PDB entry 8I9X | electron microscopy, 2.80 A resolution | chains C1 and LP of the 60 polymer chains in the assembly

== Chain C1 ==
Molecule: 3341-nt RNA strand
Organism: Chaetomium thermophilum
Sequence (3341 nucleotides; row label = number of the first residue in the row):
     1 GGUUGACCUC GGAUCAGGUA GGAGGACCCG CUGAACUUAA GCAUAUCAAU AAGCGGAGGA
    61 AAAGAAACCA ACAGGGAUUG CCCUAGUAAC GGCGAGUGAA GCGGCAACAG CUCAAAUUUG
   121 AAAGCUGGCU UCGGCCCGCG UUGUAAUUUG GAGAGGAUGC UUUGGGCGAG GCUCCUUCUG
   181 AGUUCCCUGG AACGGGACGC CACAGAGGGU GAGAGCCCCG UAUAGUUGGA AGCCAAGCCU
   241 GUGUAAAGCU CCUUCGACGA GUCGAGUAGU UUGGGAAUGC UGCUCAAAAU GGGAGGUAAA
   301 UUUCUUCUAA AGCUAAAUAC CGGCCAGAGA CCGAUAGCGC ACAAGUAGAG UGAUCGAAAG
   361 AUGAAAAGCA CUUUGAAAAG AGGGUUAAAU AGCACGUGAA AUUGUUGAAA GGGAAGCGCU
   421 UGUGACCAGA CUUGCGCCCG GCGGAUCAUC CGGUGUUCUC ACCGGUGCAC UCCGCCGGGC
   481 UCAGGCCAGC AUCGGUUCUG GCGGGGGGAU AAAGGCCCAG GGAAUGUGGC UCCUCCGGGA
   541 GUGUUAUAGC CCUGGGUGUA AUACCCUCGC CGGGACCGAG GACCGCGCUC UGCAAGGAUG
   601 CUGGCGUAAU GGUCACCAGC GACCCGUCUU GAAACACGGA CCAAGGAGUC AAGGUUUUGC
   661 GCGAGUGUUU GGGUGUAAAA CCCGCACGCG UAAUGAAAGU GAACGUAGGU GAGAGCUUCG
   721 GCGCAUCAUC GACCGAUCCU GAUGUAUUCG GAUGGAUUUG AGUAGGAGCG UUAAGCCUUG
   781 GACCCGAAAG AUGGUGAACU AUGCUUGGAU AGGGUGAAGC CAGAGGAAAC UCUGGUGGAG
   841 GCUCGCAGCG GUUCUGACGU GCAAAUCGAU CGUCAAAUCU GAGCAUGGGG GCGAAAGACU
   901 AAUCGAACCA UCUAGUAGCU GGUUACCGCC GAAGUUUCCC UCAGGAUAGC AGUGUCGACC
   961 UUCAGUUUUA UGAGGUAAAG CGAAUGAUUA GGGACUCGGG GGCGAUUUUU AGCCUUCAUC
  1021 CAUUCUCAAA CUUUAAAUAU GUAAGAAGCC CUUGUUACUU AACUGAACGU GGGCAUUCGA
  1081 AUGUAUCGAC ACUAGUGGGC CAUUUUUGGU AAGCAGAACU GGCGAUGCGG GAUGAACCGA
  1141 ACGCGGGGUU AAGGUGCCGG AGUGGACGCU CAUCAGACAC CACAAAAGGC GUUAGUACAU
  1201 CUUGACAGCA GGACGGUGGC CAUGGAAGUC GGAAUCCGCU AAGGACUGUG UAACAACUCA
  1261 CCUGCCGAAU GUACUAGCCC UGAAAAUGGA UGGCGCUCAA GCGUCCCACC CAUACCCCGC
  1321 CCUCAGGGUA GAAACGAUGC CCUGAGGAGU AGGCGGCCGU GGAGGUCAGU GACGAAGCCU
  1381 AGGGCGUGAG CCCGGGUCGA ACGGCCUCUA GUGCAGAUCU UGGUGGUAGU AGCAAAUACU
  1441 UCAAUGAGAA CUUGAAGGAC CGAAGUGGGG AAAGGUUCCA UGUGAACAGC GGUUGGACAU
  1501 GGGUUAGUCG AUCCUAAGCC AUAGGGAAGU UCCGUUUCAA AGGGGCACUC GUGCCCCGUG
  1561 UGGCGAAAGG GAAGCCGGUU AAUAUUCCGG CACCUGGAUG UGGGUUUUGC GCGGCAACGC
  1621 AACUGAACGC GGAGACGACG GCGGGGGCCC CGGGCAGAGU UCUCUUUUCU UCUUAACGGU
  1681 CUAUCACCCU GGAAACAGUU UGUCUGGAGA UAGGGUUUAA UGGCCGGAAG AGCCCGACAC
  1741 UUCUGUCGGG UCCGGUGCGC UCUCGACGUC CCUUGAAAAU CCGCGGGAGG GAAUAAUUCU
  1801 CACGCCAGGU CGUACUCAUA ACCGCAGCAG GUCCCCAAGG UGAACAGCCU CUGGUUGAUA
  1861 GAACAAUGUA GAUAAGGGAA GUCGGCAAAA UAGAUCCGUA ACUUCGGGAA AAGGAUUGGC
  1921 UCUAAGGGUU GGGCACGUUG GGCUUUGGGC GGACGCCCUG GGAGCAGAGG GCCUCUAGCC
  1981 GGGCAACCGG CCGGCGGCCC UCAGCACCCG GGGUUGAAGC CCUUAGCAGG CUUCGGCCGU
  2041 CCGGCGUGCG GUUAACAACC AACUUAGAAC UGGUACGGAC AGGGGGAAUC UGACUGUCUA
  2101 AUUAAAACAU AGCAUUGCGA UGGCCAGAAA GUGGUGUUGA CGCAAUGUGA UUUCUGCCCA
  2161 GUGCUCUGAA UGUCAAAGUG AAGAAAUUCA ACCAAGCGCG GGUAAACGGC GGGAGUAACU
  2221 AUGACUCUCU UAAGGUAGCC AAAUGCCUCG UCAUCUAAUU AGUGACGCGC AUGAAUGGAU
  2281 UAACGAGAUU CCCACUGUCC CUAUCUACUA UCUAGCGAAA CCACAGCCAA GGGAACGGGC
  2341 UUGGCAAAAU CAGCGGGGAA AGAAGACCCU GUUGAGCUUG ACUCUAGUUU GACAUUGUGA
  2401 AAAGACAUAG GAGGUGUAGA AUAGGUGGGA GCUUCGGCGC CAGUGAAAUA CCACUACUCC
  2461 UAUUGUUUUU UUACUUAUUC AAUGAAGCGG GGCUGGACUU GCGUCCAACU UCUGGAGUUA
  2521 AGGUCCUUCG CGGGCCGACC CGGGUUGAAG ACAUUGUCAG GUGGGGAGUU UGGCUGGGGC
  2581 GGCACAUCUG UUAAACCAUA ACGCAGGUGU CCUAAGGGGG GCUCAUGGAG AACAGAAAUC
  2641 UCCAGUAGAA CAAAAGGGUA AAAGUCCCCU UGAUUUUGAU UUUCAGUGUG AAUACAAACC
  2701 AUGAAAGUGU GGCCUAUCGA UCCUUUAGUC CCUCGAAAUU UGAGGCUAGA GGUGCCAGAA
  2761 AAGUUACCAC AGGGAUAACU GGCUUGUGGC GGCCAAGCGU UCAUAGCGAC GUCGCUUUUU
  2821 GAUCCUUCGA UGUCGGCUCU UCCUAUCAUA CCGAAGCAGA AUUCGGUAAG CGUUGGAUUG
  2881 UUCACCCACU AAUAGGGAAC GUGAGCUGGG UUUAGACCGU CGUGAGACAG GUUAGUUUUA
  2941 CCCUACUGAU GAACUCGUCG CAAUGGUAAU UCAGCUUAGU ACGAGAGGAA CCGCUGAUUC
  3001 AGAUAAUUGG UUUUUGCGGU UGUCCGACCG GGCAGUGCCG CGAAGCUACC AUCUGCUGGA
  3061 UAAUGGCUGA ACGCCUCUAA GUCAGAAUCC AUGCCAGAAC GCGACGAUAC UACCCGCACG
  3121 UUGUAGACGU AUAAGAAUAG GCUCCGGCCU CGUAUCCUAG CAGGCGAUUC CUCCGCCGGC
  3181 CUCGAAGUGG CCGUCGGUAA UUCGCGUAUU GCAAUUUAGA CACGCGCGGG AUCAAAUCCU
  3241 UUGCAGACGA CUUAGAUGUG CGAAAGGGUC CUGUAAGCAG UAGAGUAGCC UUGUUGUUAC
  3301 GAUCUGCUGA GGGUAAGCCC UCCUUCGCCU AGAUUUCCCA G
Not modelled in the structure: 1-2, 693-706, 847-854, 865-867, 901-905, 987-1028, 1887-1894, 1904-2070, 2082, 2093-2283, 2485-2545, 2571-2721, 2753-2756, 2801-2804, 2822-2828, 2833, 2909-2914, 2937-2940, 3338-3341

== Chain LP ==
Protein: 60S ribosomal protein l17-like protein
Organism: Chaetomium thermophilum
UniProt: G0SGY1 (G0SGY1_CHATD); residues 1-187 here = UniProt positions 1-187
Amino-acid sequence (187 residues; numbered 1 to 187; the number before each row is that of its first residue):
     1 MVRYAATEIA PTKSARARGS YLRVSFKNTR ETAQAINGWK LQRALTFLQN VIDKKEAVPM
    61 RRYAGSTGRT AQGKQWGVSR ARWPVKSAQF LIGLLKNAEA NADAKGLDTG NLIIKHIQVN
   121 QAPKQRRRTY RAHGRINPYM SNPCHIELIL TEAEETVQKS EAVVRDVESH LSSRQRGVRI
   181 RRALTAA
Not modelled in the structure: 1-2, 155-168, 186-187

== Chain C1 / chain LP interface ==
Contacting residue pairs (121; chain C1 residue first):
  U374(C1) with Asn97(LP), hydrogen bond to the base; Ala100(LP), sugar contact
  G380(C1) with Tyr4(LP), phosphate contact; Ala17(LP), sugar contact; Arg18(LP), sugar contact; Asn97(LP), hydrogen bond to the sugar; Asn101(LP), hydrogen bond to the base
  A381(C1) with Tyr4(LP), hydrogen bond to the phosphate; Arg16(LP), sugar contact; Asn101(LP), hydrogen bond to the sugar
  G382(C1) with Arg16(LP), salt bridge to the phosphate
  U390(C1) with Arg3(LP), hydrogen bond to the base
  A394(C1) with Tyr21(LP), stacking on the base
  U403(C1) with Phe26(LP), sugar contact; Tyr63(LP), hydrogen bond to the phosphate; Asn120(LP), hydrogen bond to the base; Gln121(LP), hydrogen bond to the sugar
  G404(C1) with Ala5(LP), base contact; Phe26(LP), sugar contact; Arg30(LP), phosphate contact; Arg62(LP), salt bridge to the phosphate; Tyr63(LP), hydrogen bond to the phosphate; Gln118(LP), hydrogen bond to the base; Val119(LP), hydrogen bond to the sugar; Asn120(LP), sugar contact
  U405(C1) with Arg30(LP), salt bridge to the phosphate; Gln34(LP), hydrogen bond to the phosphate; Asn37(LP), phosphate contact; Arg62(LP), salt bridge to the phosphate; His116(LP), sugar contact; Ile117(LP), sugar contact; Gln118(LP), sugar contact
  U406(C1) with Asn37(LP), hydrogen bond to the phosphate
  G604(C1) with Ser172(LP), sugar contact; Ser173(LP), hydrogen bond to the phosphate; Arg174(LP), sugar contact
  C605(C1) with Leu171(LP), sugar contact; Ser172(LP), phosphate contact; Ser173(LP), hydrogen bond to the phosphate; Arg176(LP), salt bridge to the phosphate
  G606(C1) with His170(LP), phosphate contact
  U607(C1) with His170(LP), sugar contact
  A608(C1) with His170(LP), salt bridge to the phosphate
  G1425(C1) with Gln121(LP), phosphate contact; Lys124(LP), salt bridge to the phosphate
  A1428(C1) with Lys27(LP), sugar contact
  G1429(C1) with Ser25(LP), hydrogen bond to the base; Asn28(LP), base contact; Tyr63(LP), phosphate contact; Ala64(LP), phosphate contact; Gly65(LP), hydrogen bond to the phosphate; Arg82(LP), sugar contact; Asn142(LP), base contact
  U1430(C1) with Gly65(LP), phosphate contact; Ser66(LP), sugar contact; Arg82(LP), salt bridge to the phosphate
  C1487(C1) with Arg127(LP), salt bridge to the phosphate
  A1488(C1) with Arg127(LP), salt bridge to the phosphate
  C1490(C1) with Arg127(LP), salt bridge to the phosphate
  C1825(C1) with Gly134(LP), hydrogen bond to the base
  A1826(C1) with Tyr130(LP), stacking on the base
  C2312(C1) with Gly68(LP), phosphate contact
  U2313(C1) with Lys54(LP), sugar contact; Thr67(LP), phosphate contact; Gly68(LP), hydrogen bond to the phosphate; Arg82(LP), salt bridge to the phosphate; Trp83(LP), phosphate contact
  A2314(C1) with Arg82(LP), salt bridge to the phosphate; Trp83(LP), hydrogen bond to the phosphate; Val85(LP), phosphate contact
  G2315(C1) with Pro84(LP), phosphate contact; Val85(LP), hydrogen bond to the phosphate; Lys86(LP), hydrogen bond to the phosphate
  C2316(C1) with Lys86(LP), salt bridge to the phosphate; Arg127(LP), hydrogen bond to the phosphate
  G2317(C1) with Arg127(LP), salt bridge to the phosphate; Tyr139(LP), sugar contact; Ser141(LP), phosphate contact
  A2318(C1) with Asn137(LP), hydrogen bond to the sugar; Pro138(LP), sugar contact; Tyr139(LP), phosphate contact; Met140(LP), hydrogen bond to the phosphate
  A2319(C1) with Arg135(LP), hydrogen bond to the sugar; Pro138(LP), phosphate contact
  A2320(C1) with Arg135(LP), salt bridge to the phosphate
  A2349(C1) with Arg80(LP), sugar contact
  U2350(C1) with Arg80(LP), hydrogen bond to the sugar
  C2351(C1) with Ser66(LP), phosphate contact; Arg69(LP), base contact
  A2352(C1) with Ser66(LP), phosphate contact
  A2949(C1) with Arg69(LP), hydrogen bond to the base
  U2950(C1) with Arg69(LP), sugar contact; Ser79(LP), sugar contact
  A2952(C1) with Gly77(LP), sugar contact
  C3161(C1) with Arg181(LP), hydrogen bond to the sugar
  A3162(C1) with Arg181(LP), salt bridge to the phosphate
  U3210(C1) with Ser173(LP), sugar contact; Arg174(LP), sugar contact; Gly177(LP), base contact; Val178(LP), base contact; Arg181(LP), base contact
  G3211(C1) with Ser173(LP), hydrogen bond to the phosphate
  A3214(C1) with Arg174(LP), salt bridge to the phosphate
  U3217(C1) with Gln175(LP), hydrogen bond to the base; Arg179(LP), hydrogen bond to the base; Arg182(LP), salt bridge to the phosphate
  U3237(C1) with Lys74(LP), hydrogen bond to the phosphate; Gln75(LP), hydrogen bond to the sugar
  C3238(C1) with Ala71(LP), sugar contact; Gln72(LP), phosphate contact; Lys74(LP), salt bridge to the phosphate; Gln75(LP), sugar contact
  C3239(C1) with Gln72(LP), phosphate contact
  A3247(C1) with Arg69(LP), base contact
  C3248(C1) with Arg69(LP), hydrogen bond to the sugar
  G3249(C1) with Arg69(LP), phosphate contact
  A3250(C1) with Ala71(LP), phosphate contact; Lys74(LP), salt bridge to the phosphate
  A3333(C1) with Arg43(LP), sugar contact
  U3334(C1) with Arg43(LP), sugar contact; Gln75(LP), base contact
Also at the interface, not in a pair above, chain C1 (63 interface residues in all): A379, G603, U1424, A1486, G1489, A3208, A3218, U3240
Also at the interface, not in a pair above, chain LP (77 interface residues in all): Arg23, Val24, Lys55, Thr70, Lys96, Lys105, Arg126, Ile136, Thr185

== In short ==
The interface between chain C1 and chain LP involves 63 residues on one side and 77 on the other; the contacts
include 36 hydrogen bonds, 21 salt bridges and 2 aromatic stacking contacts. Among the polar pairs are
U374(C1)-Asn97(LP), G380(C1)-Asn101(LP) and U390(C1)-Arg3(LP).
Here chain C1 is a 3341-nt RNA strand and chain LP is 60S ribosomal protein l17-like protein, both from
Chaetomium thermophilum. Entry 8I9X (Cryo-EM structure of a Chaetomium thermophilum pre-60S ribosomal subunit
- Ytm1-1) was determined by electron microscopy, deposited together with 8I9P, 8I9T, 8I9V, 8I9W, 8I9Y, 8I9Z
and 8IA0.
